Entry 6UP1 (X-ray diffraction, 1.83 A resolution); this record covers chains A and B.

== Chain A (and B) ==
Name: Triosephosphate isomerase
Source organism: Homo sapiens
Notes: EC 5.3.1.1, 4.2.3.3; chain B of this document is another copy of the same molecule, construct and numbering; everything in this record applies to it too
Reference sequence: P60174 (TPIS_HUMAN); residues 1-248 here correspond to UniProt positions 39-286 (UniProt number = residue number + 38)
Chain sequence (252 residues; numbered -3 to 248; the number before each row is that of its first residue; numbers below 1 keep their minus sign (Gly-3 is residue -3)):
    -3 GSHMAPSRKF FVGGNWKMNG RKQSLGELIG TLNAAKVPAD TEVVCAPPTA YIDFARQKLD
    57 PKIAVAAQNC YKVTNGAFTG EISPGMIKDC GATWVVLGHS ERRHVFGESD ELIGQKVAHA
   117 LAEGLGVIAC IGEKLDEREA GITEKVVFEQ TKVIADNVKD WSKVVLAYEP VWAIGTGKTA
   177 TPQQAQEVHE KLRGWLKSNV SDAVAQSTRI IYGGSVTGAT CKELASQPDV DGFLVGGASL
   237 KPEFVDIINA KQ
Disordered / not traced: -3 to 3 (chain B: -3 to 2)
Sequence notes: expression tag (-3 to 0)

== How chain A and chain B interact ==
Residue-residue contacts (90):
  Asn11(A) with Thr75(B), hydrogen bond
  Lys13(A) with Gly72(B); Ala73(B); Thr75(B)
  Met14(A) with Tyr67(B), hydrophobic; Val69(B); Asn71(B); Gly72(B), hydrogen bond (backbone-backbone); Phe74(B); Glu77(B); Ile78(B); Ser79(B); Met82(B)
  Asn15(A) with Asn71(B); Gly72(B), hydrogen bond (side chain-backbone); Met82(B)
  Gly16(A) with Asn71(B), hydrogen bond (backbone-side chain); Met82(B)
  Arg17(A) with Thr70(B), hydrogen bond (side chain-backbone); Asn71(B), hydrogen bond; Ser79(B); Gly81(B); Met82(B); Asp85(B)
  Lys18(A) with Asp49(B), salt bridge; Asp85(B), hydrogen bond (backbone-side chain)
  Pro44(A) with Met82(B), hydrophobic
  Thr45(A) with Thr45(B); Ala46(B)
  Ala46(A) with Thr45(B); Ile78(B); Cys86(B)
  Tyr47(A) with Met82(B); Asp85(B), hydrogen bond; Cys86(B), hydrophobic
  Asp49(A) with Lys18(B), salt bridge
  Gln64(A) with Thr75(B); Gly76(B), hydrogen bond (side chain-backbone)
  Tyr67(A) with Phe102(B), hydrophobic
  Val69(A) with Met14(B)
  Thr70(A) with Arg17(B), hydrogen bond
  Asn71(A) with Met14(B); Asn15(B); Gly16(B), hydrogen bond (side chain-backbone); Arg17(B), hydrogen bond
  Gly72(A) with Lys13(B); Met14(B), hydrogen bond (backbone-backbone); Asn15(B), hydrogen bond (backbone-side chain)
  Ala73(A) with Lys13(B); Glu97(B)
  Phe74(A) with Met14(B); Glu97(B)
  Thr75(A) with Asn11(B), hydrogen bond; Lys13(B); Gln64(B); His95(B); Glu97(B), hydrogen bond; Arg98(B), hydrogen bond (backbone-side chain)
  Gly76(A) with Thr45(B); Gln64(B), hydrogen bond (backbone-side chain); Arg98(B)
  Glu77(A) with Met14(B); Arg98(B), salt bridge; Phe102(B)
  Ile78(A) with Met14(B); Ala46(B)
  Ser79(A) with Met14(B); Arg17(B)
  Gly81(A) with Arg17(B)
  Met82(A) with Met14(B); Asn15(B); Gly16(B); Arg17(B); Pro44(B), hydrophobic; Tyr47(B)
  Asp85(A) with Arg17(B); Lys18(B), hydrogen bond (side chain-backbone); Tyr47(B), hydrogen bond
  Cys86(A) with Ala46(B); Tyr47(B), hydrophobic
  His95(A) with Thr75(B)
  Glu97(A) with Ala73(B); Phe74(B), hydrogen bond (side chain-backbone); Thr75(B), hydrogen bond
  Arg98(A) with Thr75(B), hydrogen bond (side chain-backbone); Gly76(B); Glu77(B), salt bridge
  Val101(A) with Tyr67(B)
  Phe102(A) with Tyr67(B), hydrophobic; Glu77(B)
Other interface residues (no listed pair), chain A (37 interface residues in all): Phe50, Gln53, Asn65
Other interface residues (no listed pair), chain B (37 interface residues in all): Phe50, Gln53, Asn65, Val101

== Overview ==
The chain A/chain B interface involves 37 residues from each chain; the contacts include 23 hydrogen bonds and
4 salt bridges. Polar contacts include Lys18(A)-Asp49(B), Glu77(A)-Arg98(B) and Asn11(A)-Thr75(B).
Both chains are Triosephosphate isomerase (Homo sapiens). Entry 6UP1 (Triosephosphate isomerase deficiency:
Effect of F240L mutation on enzyme structure) was determined by X-ray diffraction together with 6UP5, 6UP8 and
6UPF from the same study.
